Entry 8ZEH (electron microscopy, 2.78 A resolution); this record covers chains g and l of the 25 polymer chains in the assembly.

# Chain g
Name: Photosystem I reaction center subunit Psa29
From: Thalassiosira pseudonana CCMP1335
UniProt: B8BUW3 (B8BUW3_THAPS); numbering as in UniProt (aligned over 47-177)
Amino-acid sequence (131 residues; numbered 47 to 177; the number before each row is that of its first residue):
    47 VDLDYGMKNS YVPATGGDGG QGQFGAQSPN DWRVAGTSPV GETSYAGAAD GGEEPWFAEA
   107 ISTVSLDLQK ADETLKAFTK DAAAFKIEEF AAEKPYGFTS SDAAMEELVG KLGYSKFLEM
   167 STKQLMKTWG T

# Chain l
Name: Photosystem I reaction center subunit XI
From: Thalassiosira pseudonana CCMP1335
UniProt: A0T0U5 (PSAL_THAPS); residues 2-147 here = UniProt positions 2-147
Amino-acid sequence (146 residues; row label = number of the first residue in the row):
     2 ANFIKPYNDD PFVGHLATPI TSSSLTRALL KNLPAYRFGL TPLLRGLEIG LAHGYFLIGP
    62 FAQLGPLRNS DIGLLAGFLS TIGLILILTL GLTIYGAAAF GQEKSNGSEL QTKKSWDQFK
   122 GGFFVGACGS AGFAFICLSS IPTFAL
Bound ions: chlorophyll a Mg site 1 near E49 (its only coordinating residue here); chlorophyll a Mg site 2 near H54 (its only coordinating residue here)
Residues lining bound ligands:
  - beta-carotene (BCR), molecule 1: I50, L89, G92, L93, Y96, F124
  - beta-carotene (BCR), molecule 2: L52, A53, Y56, F57, V126, G130, S131, F134
  - beta-carotene (BCR), molecule 3: F62, S81, G84, L85, I88
  - chlorophyll a (CLA), molecule 1: I5, L17, T19, P20, I21
  - chlorophyll a (CLA), molecule 2: H16, L17, T19, I21, T22, T27, L30, L31
  - chlorophyll a (CLA), molecule 3: I21, S24, T27, L30, L34, P35, A36, E49, I50, A53, H54, F57
  - chlorophyll a (CLA), molecule 4: L30, N33, L34, R38, L41, E49, L52, A53
  - chlorophyll a (CLA), molecule 5: H54, F57, L58, L85, L89, Y96, A99
  - chlorophyll a (CLA), molecule 6: Y56, F57, G60, P61, Q64, L65, C138, L139
  - chlorophyll a (CLA), molecule 7: L58, P61, F62, L65, G66, P67, R69, L85
  - chlorophyll a (CLA), molecule 8: P67, L68, A77, L80, S81, G84, L87, I88, L91
  - chlorophyll a (CLA), molecule 9: L76, F79, F136
  - chlorophyll a (CLA), molecule 10: I88, L89, L91, G92
  - chlorophyll a (CLA), molecule 11: P143, F145, A146
  - Diadinoxanthin (DD6; (3S,3'R,5R,6S,7cis)-7',8'-didehydro-5,6-dihydro-5,6-epoxy-beta,beta-carotene-3,3'-diol): I73, L76, L80, V126
  - Diatoxanthin (ET4; (1R)-3,5,5-trimethyl-4-[(1E,3E,5E,7E,9E,11E,13E,15E)-3,7,12,16-tetramethyl-18-[(4R)-2,6,6-trimethyl-4-oxidanyl-cyclohexen-1-yl]octadeca-1,3,5,7,9,11,13,15-octaen-17-ynyl]cyclohex-3-en-1-ol): Y56, C138, S141, I142, P143, F145

# How chain g and chain l interact
Pairs across the interface (29):
  A81(g) - Q112(l)
  T83(g) - Y37(l)  hydrogen bond
  T83(g) - Q112(l)  hydrogen bond (backbone-side chain)
  S84(g) - Y37(l)
  S84(g) - Q112(l)
  P85(g) - A36(l)
  P85(g) - Y37(l)  hydrophobic
  P85(g) - R46(l)
  V86(g) - Y37(l)  hydrogen bond (backbone-backbone)
  V86(g) - F39(l)
  E88(g) - S109(l)
  E88(g) - E110(l)
  E88(g) - L111(l)  hydrogen bond (side chain-backbone)
  T89(g) - E110(l)  hydrogen bond (backbone-side chain)
  E99(g) - K32(l)  salt bridge
  E100(g) - Y8(l)  hydrogen bond
  E100(g) - R28(l)  salt bridge
  P101(g) - Y37(l)  hydrophobic
  W102(g) - R28(l)
  W102(g) - L31(l)  hydrophobic
  W102(g) - K32(l)
  W102(g) - Y37(l)  hydrophobic
  F103(g) - Y8(l)
  F103(g) - H16(l)
  F103(g) - T22(l)
  A106(g) - Y8(l)  hydrophobic
  A106(g) - V14(l)
  I107(g) - Y8(l)  hydrophobic
  I107(g) - N9(l)
Other interface residues (no listed pair), chain g (18 interface residues in all): G82, G87, S90, S108
Other interface residues (no listed pair), chain l (19 interface residues in all): D11, S23, R38

# In short
18 residues of chain g face 19 of chain l across their interface, with 6 hydrogen bonds and 2 salt bridges.
Among the polar pairs are E99(g)-K32(l), E100(g)-R28(l) and T83(g)-Y37(l).
Here chain g is Photosystem I reaction center subunit Psa29 and chain l is Photosystem I reaction center
subunit XI, both from Thalassiosira pseudonana CCMP1335. Entry 8ZEH (PSI-FCPI-L in Thalassiosira pseudonana)
was determined by electron microscopy together with 8ZET from the same study.
